Entry 3TJW (X-ray diffraction, 1.46 A resolution); this record covers chain A.

# Chain A
Name: D-Villin-1
Notes: fragment: headpiece subdomain
UniProtKB: P02640 (VILI_CHICK); residues 1-34 here correspond to UniProt positions 792-825 (UniProt number = residue number + 791)
Amino-acid sequence (34 residues; each row starts with the number of its first residue):
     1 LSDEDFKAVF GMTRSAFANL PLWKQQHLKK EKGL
Sequence notes: engineered mutation His27 (Asn818 in P02640)
Modified residues: Leu1, Leu20, Leu22, Leu28, Leu34 (D-leucine; DLE); Ser2, Ser15 (D-serine; DSN); Asp3, Asp5 (D-aspartic acid; DAS); Glu4, Glu31 (D-glutamic acid; DGL); Phe6, Phe10, Phe17 (D-phenylalanine; DPN); Lys7, Lys24, Lys29, Lys30, Lys32 (D-lysine; DLY); Ala8, Ala16, Ala18 (D-alanine; DAL); Val9 (D-valine; DVA); Met12 (D-methionine; MED); Thr13 (D-threonine; DTH); Arg14 (D-arginine; DAR); Asn19 (D-asparagine; DSG); Pro21 (D-proline; DPR); Trp23 (D-tryptophan; DTR); Gln25, Gln26 (D-glutamine; DGN); His27 (D-histidine; DHI)
Curated features (UniProtKB/Swiss-Prot):
  - region: Lys29 to Lys32 (Absolutely required for activity)

# Overview
Chain A is D-Villin-1; the structure, Crystal Structure of Quasiracemic Villin Headpiece Subdomain Containing
(F5Phe10) Substitution, was determined by X-ray diffraction (same publication as 3TRV, 3TRW and 3TRY).
